Entry 3TM4 (X-ray diffraction, 1.95 A resolution); this record covers chain A.

# Chain A
Molecule: tRNA (guanine N2-)-methyltransferase Trm14
Source organism: Pyrococcus furiosus
Notes: EC 2.1.1.-
Reference sequence: Q8U248 (Q8U248_PYRFU); numbering as in UniProt (aligned over 1-365)
Chain sequence (373 residues; row label = number of the first residue in the row):
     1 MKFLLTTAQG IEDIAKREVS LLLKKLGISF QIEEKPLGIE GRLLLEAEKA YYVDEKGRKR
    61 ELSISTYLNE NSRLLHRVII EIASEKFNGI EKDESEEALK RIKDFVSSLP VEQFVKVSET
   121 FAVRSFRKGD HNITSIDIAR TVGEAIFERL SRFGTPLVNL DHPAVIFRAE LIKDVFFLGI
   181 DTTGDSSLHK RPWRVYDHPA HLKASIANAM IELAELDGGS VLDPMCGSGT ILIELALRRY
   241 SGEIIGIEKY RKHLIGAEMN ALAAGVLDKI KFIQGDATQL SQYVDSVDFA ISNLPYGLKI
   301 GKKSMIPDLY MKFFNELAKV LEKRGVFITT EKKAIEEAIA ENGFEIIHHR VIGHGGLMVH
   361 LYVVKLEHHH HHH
Disordered / not traced: 298-303, 371-373
Construct notes: expression tag (366-373)
Small-molecule neighbours: S-adenosylmethionine (SAM): Arg194, His198, Ala200, His201, Leu202, Pro224, Met225, Cys226, Gly227, Ser228, Gly229, Thr230, Glu248, Lys249, Tyr250, His253, Gly275, Asp276, Ala277, Thr278, Asn293, Leu294, Pro295, Leu309
Swiss-Prot annotation at these positions:
  - binding site (S-adenosyl-L-methionine): His198 to Leu202, Ser228 to Thr230, Glu248, Asp276, Ala277, Asn293
What the authors report for this chain:
  - binding site for S-adenosylmethionine: Leu202, Ser228, Thr230, Asn293
  - catalytic residues: Asn293 (proposed by the authors, not directly observed)

# Overview
Ligands of chain A: S-adenosylmethionine. Curated annotation (UniProt) lists 12
S-adenosyl-L-methionine-binding residues. The paper reports the catalytic residue Asn293; a binding site for
S-adenosylmethionine at Leu202, Ser228 and Thr230 among others.
Chain A is tRNA (guanine N2-)-methyltransferase Trm14 (Pyrococcus furiosus); the structure, Crystal structure
of Trm14 from Pyrococcus furiosus in complex with S-adenosylmethionine, was determined by X-ray diffraction
(same publication as 3TLJ, 3TM5 and 3TMA).
